Entry 6UQ2 (X-ray diffraction, 3.20 A resolution); this record covers chains B and C of the 13 polymer chains in the assembly.

# Chain B
Protein: DNA-directed RNA polymerase II subunit RPB2
Source organism: Saccharomyces cerevisiae (strain ATCC 204508 / S288c)
Notes: EC 2.7.7.6
Reference sequence: P08518 (RPB2_YEAST); residue numbers follow UniProt; this construct covers 1-1224
Chain sequence (1224 residues; row label = number of the first residue in the row):
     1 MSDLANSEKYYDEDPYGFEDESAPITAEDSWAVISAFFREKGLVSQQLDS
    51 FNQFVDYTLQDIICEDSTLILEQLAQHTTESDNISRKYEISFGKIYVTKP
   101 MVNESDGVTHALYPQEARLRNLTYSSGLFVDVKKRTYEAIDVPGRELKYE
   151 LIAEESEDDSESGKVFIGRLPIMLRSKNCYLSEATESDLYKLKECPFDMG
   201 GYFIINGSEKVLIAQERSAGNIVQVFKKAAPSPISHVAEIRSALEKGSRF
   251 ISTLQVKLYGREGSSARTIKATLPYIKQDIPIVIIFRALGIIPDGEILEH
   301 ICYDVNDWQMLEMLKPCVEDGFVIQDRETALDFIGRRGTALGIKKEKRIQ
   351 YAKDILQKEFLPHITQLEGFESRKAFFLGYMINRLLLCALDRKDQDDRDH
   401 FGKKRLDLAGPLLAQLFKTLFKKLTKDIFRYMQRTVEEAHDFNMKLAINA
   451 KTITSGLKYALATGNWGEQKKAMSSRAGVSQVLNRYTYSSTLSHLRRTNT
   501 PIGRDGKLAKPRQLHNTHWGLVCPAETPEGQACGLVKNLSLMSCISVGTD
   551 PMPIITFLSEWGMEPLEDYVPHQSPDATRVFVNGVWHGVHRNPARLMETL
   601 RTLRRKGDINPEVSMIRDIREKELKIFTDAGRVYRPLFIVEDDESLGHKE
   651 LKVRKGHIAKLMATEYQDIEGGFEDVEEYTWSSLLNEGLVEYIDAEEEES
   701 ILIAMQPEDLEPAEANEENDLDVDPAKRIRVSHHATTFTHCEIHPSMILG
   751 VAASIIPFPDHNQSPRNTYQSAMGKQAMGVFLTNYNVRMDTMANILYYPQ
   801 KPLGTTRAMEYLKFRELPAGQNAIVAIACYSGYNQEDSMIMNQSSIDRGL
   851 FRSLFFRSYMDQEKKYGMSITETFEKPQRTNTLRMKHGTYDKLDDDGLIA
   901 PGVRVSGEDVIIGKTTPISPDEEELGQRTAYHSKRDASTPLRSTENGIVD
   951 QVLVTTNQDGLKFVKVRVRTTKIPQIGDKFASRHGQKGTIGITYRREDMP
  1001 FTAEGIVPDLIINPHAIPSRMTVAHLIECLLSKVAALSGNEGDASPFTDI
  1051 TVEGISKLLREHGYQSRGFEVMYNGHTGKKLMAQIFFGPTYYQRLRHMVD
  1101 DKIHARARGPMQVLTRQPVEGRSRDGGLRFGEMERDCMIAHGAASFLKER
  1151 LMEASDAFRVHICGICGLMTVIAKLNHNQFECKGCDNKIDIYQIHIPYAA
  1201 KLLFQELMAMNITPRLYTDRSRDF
Not modelled in the structure: 1-19, 76-85, 139-161, 338-344, 439-445, 503-508, 644-646, 669-675, 715-720, 920-929, 1222-1224
Ion coordination: Zn2+: Cys1163, Cys1166, Cys1182, Cys1185

# Chain C
Protein: DNA-directed RNA polymerase II subunit RPB3
Source organism: Saccharomyces cerevisiae (strain ATCC 204508 / S288c)
Reference sequence: P16370 (RPB3_YEAST); numbering as in UniProt (aligned over 1-318)
Chain sequence (318 residues; numbered 1 to 318; the number before each row is that of its first residue):
     1 MSEEGPQVKIREASKDNVDFILSNVDLAMANSLRRVMIAEIPTLAIDSVE
    51 VETNTTVLADEFIAHRLGLIPLQSMDIEQLEYSRDCFCEDHCDKCSVVLT
   101 LQAFGESESTTNVYSKDLVIVSNLMGRNIGHPIIQDKEGNGVLICKLRKG
   151 QELKLTCVAKKGIAKEHAKWGPAAAIEFEYDPWNKLKHTDYWYEQDSAKE
   201 WPQSKNCEYEDPPNEGDPFDYKAQADTFYMNVESVGSIPVDQVVVRGIDT
   251 LQKKVASILLALTQMDQDKVNFASGDNNTASNMLGSNEDVMMTGAEQDPY
   301 SNASQMGNTGSGGYDNAW
Not modelled in the structure: 1, 269-318
Curated features (UniProtKB/Swiss-Prot):
  - binding site (Zn(2+)): Cys86, Cys88, Cys92, Cys95
  - modified residue: Ser2 (N-acetylserine)
  - natural variant: Ala30 (A30D: In mutant RPB3-1)
  - mutagenesis: Lys9 (K9E: Transcript termination readthrough)
Ion coordination: Zn2+: Cys86, Cys88, Cys92, Cys95

# Chain B / chain C interface
Contacting residue pairs - 72 pairs, chain B then chain C:
  Asn786(B) with Val57(C)
  Tyr797(B) with Phe62(C), hydrophobic
  Tyr798(B) with Phe62(C); Arg66(C), hydrogen bond
  Ser844(B) with Ala168(C)
  Asp847(B) with His65(C); His167(C); Ala168(C), hydrogen bond (side chain-backbone)
  Arg848(B) with His65(C); Ala168(C)
  Gly849(B) with His65(C)
  Arg852(B) with His65(C), hydrogen bond
  Arg969(B) with Ala59(C); Asp60(C), salt bridge; Glu61(C), salt bridge
  Thr971(B) with Glu61(C), hydrogen bond
  Arg995(B) with Lys165(C)
  Arg996(B) with Ile38(C); Ala173(C); Ala174(C), hydrogen bond (side chain-backbone); Ala175(C)
  Glu997(B) with Arg34(C), hydrogen bond (backbone-side chain); Arg35(C); Ile38(C); Ala39(C)
  Asp998(B) with Arg35(C), salt bridge
  Phe1001(B) with Arg34(C); Phe178(C), hydrophobic
  Ala1003(B) with Glu177(C); Phe178(C); Glu179(C)
  Glu1004(B) with Ala175(C); Glu177(C)
  Gly1005(B) with Ile176(C)
  Arg1060(B) with Lys199(C), hydrogen bond (side chain-backbone); Glu200(C), hydrogen bond (side chain-backbone)
  Gly1063(B) with Pro202(C)
  Gln1065(B) with Trp192(C); Glu200(C)
  Arg1067(B) with Trp192(C); Glu194(C), salt bridge
  Phe1069(B) with Trp192(C), hydrophobic; Trp201(C), hydrophobic
  Val1071(B) with Trp201(C), hydrophobic
  Tyr1073(B) with Phe178(C); Glu179(C); Tyr180(C)
  Gly1075(B) with Asn31(C); Arg34(C), hydrogen bond (backbone-side chain); Arg35(C), hydrogen bond (backbone-side chain)
  His1076(B) with Asn31(C), hydrogen bond (backbone-side chain)
  Thr1077(B) with Leu27(C); Asn31(C), hydrogen bond (backbone-side chain)
  Gly1078(B) with Leu27(C); Asn31(C); Tyr180(C)
  Lys1079(B) with Leu27(C); Tyr180(C); His188(C)
  Lys1080(B) with Tyr180(C), hydrogen bond (backbone-side chain); Asp181(C), hydrogen bond (side chain-backbone); His188(C)
  Leu1081(B) with Thr189(C), hydrogen bond (backbone-side chain)
  Met1082(B) with Lys187(C); His188(C); Thr189(C), hydrogen bond (backbone-side chain); Asp190(C), hydrogen bond (backbone-backbone)
  Gln1084(B) with Thr189(C), hydrogen bond; Asp190(C), hydrogen bond (side chain-backbone); Tyr191(C); Trp192(C), hydrogen bond (side chain-backbone); Trp201(C)
Also at the interface, not in a pair above, chain B (41 interface residues in all): Leu854, Ile948, Thr970, Met999, Glu1070, Asn1074, Ala1083
Also at the interface, not in a pair above, chain C (38 interface residues in all): Leu69, Ala164

# Summary
The interface between chain B and chain C involves 41 residues on one side and 38 on the other, with 20
hydrogen bonds and 4 salt bridges. Among the polar pairs are Arg969(B)-Asp60(C), Arg969(B)-Glu61(C) and
Asp998(B)-Arg35(C).
Here chain B is DNA-directed RNA polymerase II subunit RPB2 and chain C is DNA-directed RNA polymerase II
subunit RPB3, both from Saccharomyces cerevisiae (strain ATCC 204508 / S288c). Entry 6UQ2 (RNA polymerase II
elongation complex with dG in state 1) was determined by X-ray diffraction, deposited together with 6UPX,
6UPY, 6UPZ, 6UQ0, 6UQ1 and 6UQ3.
